PDB entry 8ETV | electron microscopy, 3.16 A resolution | chains B and I of the 8 polymer chains in the assembly

[Chain B]
Molecule: Histone H4
Organism: Xenopus laevis
UniProtKB: P62799 (H4_XENLA); residue numbers follow UniProt; this construct covers 1-103
Sequence (103 residues; numbered 1 to 103; the number before each row is that of its first residue):
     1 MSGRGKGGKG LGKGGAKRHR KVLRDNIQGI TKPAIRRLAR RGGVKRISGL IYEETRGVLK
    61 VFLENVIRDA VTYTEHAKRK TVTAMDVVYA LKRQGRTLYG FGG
Not modelled in the structure: 1-23, 96-103
Swiss-Prot annotation at these positions:
  - DNA-binding region: Lys17 to Lys21
  - modified residue: Ser2 (N-acetylserine), Arg4 (Asymmetric dimethylarginine), Lys6 (N6-(2-hydroxyisobutyryl)lysine), Lys9 (N6-(2-hydroxyisobutyryl)lysine), Lys13 (N6-(2-hydroxyisobutyryl)lysine), Lys17 (N6-(2-hydroxyisobutyryl)lysine), Lys21 (N6,N6,N6-trimethyllysine), Lys32 (N6-(2-hydroxyisobutyryl)lysine), Lys45 (N6-(2-hydroxyisobutyryl)lysine), Ser48 (Phosphoserine), Tyr52 (Phosphotyrosine), Lys60 (N6-(2-hydroxyisobutyryl)lysine), Lys78 (N6-(2-hydroxyisobutyryl)lysine), Lys80 (N6-(2-hydroxyisobutyryl)lysine), Tyr89 (Phosphotyrosine), Lys92 (N6-(2-hydroxyisobutyryl)lysine)
  - cross-link (Glycyl lysine isopeptide (Lys-Gly)): Lys32 (interchain with G-Cter in UFM1), Lys92 (interchain with G-Cter in ubiquitin)

[Chain I]
Molecule: 227-nt DNA strand
Sequence (227 nucleotides; numbered -73 to 153; the number before each row is that of its first residue; numbers below 1 keep their minus sign (DC-73 is residue -73)):
   -73 CTGGAGAATC CCGGTGCCGA GGCCGCTCAA TTGGTCGTAG ACAGCTCTAG CACCGCTTAA
   -13 ACGCACGTAC GCGCTGTCCC CCGCGTTTTA ACCGCCAAGG GGATTACTCC CTAGTCTCCA
    47 GGCACGTGTC AGATATATAC ATCCTGTGCA TGTATTGAAC AGCGACCTTG CCGGTGCCAG
   107 TCGGATAGTG TTCCGAGCTC CCACTCTAGA GGATCCCCGG GTACCGA
Not modelled in the structure: -73, 38-153

[Chain B / chain I interface]
Pairs across the interface (7; chain B residue first):
  Thr31(B) - DA-13(I)  phosphate contact
  Thr31(B) - DC-12(I)  hydrogen bond to the phosphate
  Pro33(B) - DA-13(I)  phosphate contact
  Pro33(B) - DC-12(I)  phosphate contact
  Arg37(B) - DA-13(I)  salt bridge to the phosphate
  Arg46(B) - DA-5(I)  phosphate contact
  Arg46(B) - DC-4(I)  sugar contact
Also at the interface, not in a pair above, chain B (6 interface residues in all): Lys32, Ala34
Also at the interface, not in a pair above, chain I (5 interface residues in all): DA-14

[Summary]
The interface between chain B and chain I involves 6 residues on one side and 5 on the other, with 1 hydrogen
bond and 1 salt bridge. Among the polar pairs are Thr31(B)-DC-12(I) and Arg37(B)-DA-13(I). Curated annotation
(UniProt) lists a DNA-binding region on chain B.
Chain B is Histone H4 (Xenopus laevis) and chain I is a 227-nt DNA strand; the structure, Class2 of the
INO80-Hexasome complex, was determined by electron microscopy (same publication as 8ETS, 8ETT, 8ETU, 8ETW,
8EU9, 8EUE, 8EUF and 8EUJ).
